PDB entry 6YM0 | X-ray diffraction, 4.36 A resolution (low resolution: residue-level contacts below are approximate; hydrogen-bond / salt-bridge calls are withheld) | chains E and H of the 3 polymer chains in the assembly

Chain E:
Name: Spike glycoprotein
From: Severe acute respiratory syndrome coronavirus 2
Reference sequence: P0DTC2 (SPIKE_SARS2); residue numbers follow UniProt; this construct covers 330-532
Sequence (213 residues; each row starts with the number of its first residue):
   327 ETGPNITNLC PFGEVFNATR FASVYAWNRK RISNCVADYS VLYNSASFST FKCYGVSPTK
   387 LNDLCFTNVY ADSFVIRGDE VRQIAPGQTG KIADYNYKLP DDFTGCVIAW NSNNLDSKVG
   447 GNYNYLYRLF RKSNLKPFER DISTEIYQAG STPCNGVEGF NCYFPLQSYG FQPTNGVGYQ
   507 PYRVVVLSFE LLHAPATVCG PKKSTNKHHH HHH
Unresolved in the structure: 327-332, 530-539
Sequence notes: expression tag (327-329, 533-539)
Disulfide bonds: Cys336-Cys361, Cys379-Cys432, Cys391-Cys525, Cys480-Cys488
UniProt features mapped onto this chain:
  - region: Arg403 to Asp405 (Integrin-binding motif), Asn448 to Phe456 (Immunodominant HLA epitope recognized by the CD8+)
  - glycosylation (N-linked (GlcNAc...) asparagine): Asn331 (complex), Asn343 (complex)
  - natural variant: Gly339 (G339D: In strain: Omicron/BA.1, Omicron/BA.2 and 4 more; G339H: In strain: Omicron/BA.2.75, Omicron/XBB.1.5 and 1 more), Arg346 (R346K: In strain: Mu/B.1.621; R346T: In strain: Omicron/BQ.1.1, Omicron/XBB.1.5 and 1 more), Leu368 (L368I: In strain: Omicron/XBB.1.5, Omicron/EG.5.1), Ser371 (S371F: In strain: Omicron/BA.2, Omicron/BA.2.12.1 and 6 more; S371L: In strain: Omicron/BA.1), Ser373 (S373P: In strain: Omicron/BA.1, Omicron/BA.2 and 7 more), Ser375 (S375F: In strain: Omicron/BA.1, Omicron/BA.2 and 7 more), Thr376 (T376A: In strain: Omicron/BA.2, Omicron/BA.2.12.1 and 5 more), Asp405 (D405N: In strain: Omicron/BA.2, Omicron/BA.2.12.1 and 6 more), Arg408 (R408S: In strain: Omicron/BA.2, Omicron/BA.2.12.1 and 6 more), Lys417 (K417N: In strain: Beta/B.1.351, Omicron/BA.1 and 8 more; K417T: In strain: Gamma/P.1), Asn440 (N440K: In strain: Omicron/BA.1, Omicron/BA.2 and 7 more), Lys444 (K444T: In strain: Omicron/BQ.1.1), 16 further natural variant entries in UniProt
  - mutagenesis: Asn331 (N331Q: Reduced viral infectivity), Asn343 (N343Q: Reduced viral infectivity), Leu452 (L452R: Increased resistance to neutralizing antibodies. Decreases HLA binding to NF9 epitope. Increased binding affinity to human ACE2), Tyr453 (Y453F: Decreased HLA binding to NF9 epitope. Increased binding affinity to human ACE2), Ala475 (A475V: Increased resistance to neutralizing antibodies), Val483 (V483A: Increased resistance to neutralizing antibodies), Glu484 (E484D: Increased replication in human TMEM106B overexpressing cells), Phe490 (F490L: Increased resistance to neutralizing antibodies and human covalescent sera neutralization), Gln493 (Q493N: Reduced host ACE2-binding affinity in vitro; Q493Y: Reduced host ACE2-binding affinity in vitro), Asn501 (N501T: Reduced host ACE2-binding affinity in vitro; N501Y: Increased binding affinity to human ACE2), His519 (H519P: Increased resistance to human covalescent sera neutralization)

Chain H:
Name: heavy chain
From: Homo sapiens
Sequence (228 residues; row label = number of the first residue in the row):
     1 QMQLVQSGTE VKKPGESLKI SCKGSGYGFI TYWIGWVRQM PGKGLEWMGI IYPGDSETRY
    61 SPSFQGQVTI SADKSINTAY LQWSSLKASD TAIYYCAGGS GISTPMDVWG QGTTVTVAST
   121 KGPSVFPLAP SSKSTSGGTA ALGCLVKDYF PEPVTVSWNS GALTSGVHTF PAVLQSSGLY
   181 SLSSVVTVPS SSLGTQTYIC NVNHKPSNTK VDKKVEPKSC DKHHHHHH
Unresolved in the structure: 134-136, 221-228
Disulfide bonds: Cys22-Cys96, Cys144-Cys200

Interface between chain E and chain H:
Pairs across the interface (26; chain E residue first):
  Tyr369(E) - Gly28(H)
  Asn370(E) - Tyr27(H)
  Ser375(E) - Ile30(H)
  Thr376(E) - Ile30(H)
  Thr376(E) - Tyr52(H)
  Phe377(E) - Ile30(H)
  Phe377(E) - Thr31(H)
  Phe377(E) - Tyr52(H)
  Lys378(E) - Tyr52(H)
  Lys378(E) - Asp55(H)
  Lys378(E) - Glu57(H)
  Cys379(E) - Gly101(H)
  Cys379(E) - Ile102(H)
  Tyr380(E) - Ile102(H)
  Gly381(E) - Ile102(H)
  Gly381(E) - Ser103(H)
  Gly381(E) - Thr104(H)
  Val382(E) - Ser100(H)
  Val382(E) - Gly101(H)
  Val382(E) - Thr104(H)
  Ser383(E) - Ser100(H)
  Ser383(E) - Thr104(H)
  Pro384(E) - Thr31(H)
  Pro384(E) - Ser100(H)
  Thr385(E) - Ser100(H)
  Lys386(E) - Asp107(H)
Also at the interface, not in a pair above, chain E (15 interface residues in all): Phe374
Also at the interface, not in a pair above, chain H (17 interface residues in all): Tyr32, Trp33, Gly54, Pro105

In short:
The interface between chain E and chain H involves 15 residues on one side and 17 on the other. UniProt lists
11 mutagenesis sites on chain E.
Here chain E is Spike glycoprotein (Severe acute respiratory syndrome coronavirus 2) and chain H is heavy
chain (Homo sapiens). Entry 6YM0 (Crystal structure of the SARS-CoV-2 receptor binding domain in complex with
CR3022 Fab (crystal form 1)) was determined by X-ray diffraction (same publication as 6Z97 and 6YOR).
